9ESH - chains 1 and b of the 39 polymer chains in the assembly; structure by electron microscopy, 3.20 A resolution.

Chain 1:
Molecule: pre-mRNA
From: Schizosaccharomyces pombe
Sequence (29 nucleotides; numbered -15 to 13; the number before each row is that of its first residue; numbers below 1 keep their minus sign (U-15 is residue -15)):
   -15 UUUUUAUUAAAAAAUGGUAUGUUUUUUUU

Chain b:
Protein: Pre-mRNA-splicing factor cwf21
From: Schizosaccharomyces pombe
Reference sequence: O14161 (CWC21_SCHPO); residues 1-293 here = UniProt positions 1-293
Sequence (293 residues; row label = number of the first residue in the row):
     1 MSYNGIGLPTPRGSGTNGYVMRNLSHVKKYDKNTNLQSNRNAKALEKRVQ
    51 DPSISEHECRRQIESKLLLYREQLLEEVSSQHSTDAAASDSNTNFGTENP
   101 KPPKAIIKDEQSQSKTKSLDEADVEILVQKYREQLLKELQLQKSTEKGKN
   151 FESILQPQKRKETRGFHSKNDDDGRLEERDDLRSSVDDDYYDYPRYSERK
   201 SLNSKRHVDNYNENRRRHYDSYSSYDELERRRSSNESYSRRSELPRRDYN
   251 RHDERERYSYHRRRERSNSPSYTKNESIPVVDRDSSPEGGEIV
Unresolved in the structure: 1, 30-48, 93-113, 146-293

How chain 1 and chain b interact:
Contacting residue pairs (13; chain 1 residue first):
  U-15(1) - Lys29(b)  phosphate contact
  U-12(1) - Arg22(b)  salt bridge to the phosphate
  U-11(1) - Tyr3(b)  base contact
  A-10(1) - Tyr3(b)  base contact
  A-10(1) - Tyr19(b)  sugar contact
  A-10(1) - Val20(b)  base contact
  U-9(1) - Asn17(b)  sugar contact
  U-9(1) - Tyr19(b)  stacking on the base
  U-8(1) - Pro11(b)  sugar contact
  U-8(1) - Ser14(b)  base contact
  U-8(1) - Gly15(b)  base contact
  U-8(1) - Thr16(b)  base contact
  U-8(1) - Asn17(b)  base contact
Other interface residues (no listed pair), chain b (11 interface residues in all): Ile6

Overview:
6 residues of chain 1 and 11 residues of chain b are in contact; the contacts include 1 salt bridge and 1
aromatic stacking contact. Its one salt-bridged contact is U-12(1)-Arg22(b).
Chain 1 is pre-mRNA and chain b is Pre-mRNA-splicing factor cwf21, both from Schizosaccharomyces pombe; the
structure, Structure of a B-state intermediate committed to discard (Bd-I state), was determined by electron
microscopy, deposited together with 9ESI.
